PDB entry 7E82 | electron microscopy, 3.30 A resolution | chains d and W of the 67 polymer chains in the assembly

== Chain d ==
Name: Flagellar basal-body rod protein FlgF
Source organism: Salmonella typhimurium (strain LT2 / SGSC1412 / ATCC 700720)
UniProtKB: P16323 (FLGF_SALTY); residue numbers follow UniProt; this construct covers 1-251
Sequence (251 residues; numbered 1 to 251; the number before each row is that of its first residue):
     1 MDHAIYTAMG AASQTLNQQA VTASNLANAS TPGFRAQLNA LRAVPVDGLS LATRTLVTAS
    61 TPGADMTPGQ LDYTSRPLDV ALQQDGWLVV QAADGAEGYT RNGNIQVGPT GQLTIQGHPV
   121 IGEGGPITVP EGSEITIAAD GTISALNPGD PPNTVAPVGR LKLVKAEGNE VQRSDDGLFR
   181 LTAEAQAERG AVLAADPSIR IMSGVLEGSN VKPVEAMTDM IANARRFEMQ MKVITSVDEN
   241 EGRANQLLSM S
Unresolved in the structure: 1, 251

== Chain W ==
Name: Flagellar basal-body rod protein FlgG
Source organism: Salmonella typhimurium (strain LT2 / SGSC1412 / ATCC 700720)
UniProtKB: P0A1J3 (FLGG_SALTY); residue numbers follow UniProt; this construct covers 1-260
Sequence (260 residues; row label = number of the first residue in the row):
     1 MISSLWIAKT GLDAQQTNMD VIANNLANVS TNGFKRQRAV FEDLLYQTIR QPGAQSSEQT
    61 TLPSGLQIGT GVRPVATERL HSQGNLSQTN NSKDVAIKGQ GFFQVMLPDG TSAYTRDGSF
   121 QVDQNGQLVT AGGFQVQPAI TIPANALSIT IGRDGVVSVT QQGQAAPVQV GQLNLTTFMN
   181 DTGLESIGEN LYIETQSSGA PNESTPGLNG AGLLYQGYVE TSNVNVAEEL VNMIQVQRAY
   241 EINSKAVSTT DQMLQKLTQL
Unresolved in the structure: 1

== Interface between chain d and chain W ==
Pairs across the interface - 69 pairs, chain d then chain W:
  Leu16(d) with Met253(W), hydrophobic
  Gln19(d) with Thr249(W); Thr250(W)
  Ala20(d) with Ser3(W)
  Val21(d) with Gln67(W); Ile68(W), hydrophobic
  Ala23(d) with Ser4(W); Ile7(W)
  Ser24(d) with Ile7(W); Gly69(W); Thr70(W)
  Leu26(d) with Ile242(W), hydrophobic; Asn243(W)
  Ala27(d) with Val72(W)
  Asn28(d) with Asp43(W); Val72(W)
  Ser30(d) with Gln15(W); Phe41(W)
  Thr31(d) with Phe41(W), hydrogen bond (side chain-backbone)
  Pro32(d) with Phe41(W)
  Phe34(d) with Asp43(W); Tyr46(W)
  Arg42(d) with Leu62(W); Ser64(W)
  Thr58(d) with Arg50(W), hydrogen bond
  Ala59(d) with Arg50(W), hydrogen bond (backbone-side chain); Leu66(W)
  Ser60(d) with Gly65(W)
  Thr61(d) with Gly65(W), hydrogen bond (side chain-backbone); Leu66(W); Gln67(W)
  Pro62(d) with Leu62(W), hydrophobic
  Asp72(d) with Glu228(W)
  Arg76(d) with Arg38(W)
  Asp79(d) with Arg38(W), salt bridge
  Asn102(d) with Glu42(W), hydrogen bond
  Asn104(d) with Glu78(W)
  Gln106(d) with Glu78(W), hydrogen bond
  Val107(d) with Asn180(W)
  Pro109(d) with Met179(W); Gln196(W); Ser197(W); Gly199(W)
  Gln116(d) with Glu42(W), hydrogen bond
  Glu131(d) with Met179(W)
  Gly132(d) with Met179(W)
  Pro148(d) with Gln100(W); Gly210(W)
  Gly149(d) with Gly210(W)
  Arg173(d) with Tyr46(W); Gln67(W), hydrogen bond (backbone-side chain)
  Asp175(d) with Leu45(W); Tyr46(W), hydrogen bond (backbone-backbone); Thr48(W)
  Met217(d) with Ile242(W), hydrophobic; Lys245(W)
  Met220(d) with Ala246(W), hydrophobic; Thr249(W)
  Ala224(d) with Met253(W), hydrophobic; Lys256(W), hydrogen bond (backbone-side chain)
  Arg225(d) with Gln252(W)
  Phe227(d) with Met253(W); Lys256(W); Leu257(W), hydrophobic
  Glu228(d) with Lys256(W)
  Met231(d) with Leu257(W), hydrophobic; Leu260(W)
  Ile234(d) with Leu260(W), hydrophobic
  Thr235(d) with Leu260(W)
Interface residues without a listed pair, chain d (53 interface residues in all): Thr15, Asn17, Ala29, Gly63, Thr74, Gly108, Gln172, Ser174, Asp176, Leu206
Interface residues without a listed pair, chain W (49 interface residues in all): Gly11, Val40, Pro52, Pro63, Gly71, Leu80, Ser198, Gln235

== Overview ==
53 residues of chain d and 49 residues of chain W are in contact, with 10 hydrogen bonds and 1 salt bridge.
Among the polar pairs are Asp79(d)-Arg38(W), Thr31(d)-Phe41(W) and Thr58(d)-Arg50(W).
Here chain d is Flagellar basal-body rod protein FlgF and chain W is Flagellar basal-body rod protein FlgG,
both from Salmonella typhimurium (strain LT2 / SGSC1412 / ATCC 700720). Entry 7E82 (Cryo-EM structure of the
flagellar rod with partial hook from Salmonella) was determined by electron microscopy, deposited together
with 7CBL, 7CBM, 7CG0, 7CG4, 7CGO, 7E80 and 7E81.
